PDB entry 6SUM | X-ray diffraction, 1.35 A resolution | chain A

# Chain A
Name: Amicoumacin kinase
Organism: Bacillus altitudinis
Notes: EC 2.7.1.230
Amino-acid sequence (335 residues; numbered 1 to 335; the number before each row is that of its first residue):
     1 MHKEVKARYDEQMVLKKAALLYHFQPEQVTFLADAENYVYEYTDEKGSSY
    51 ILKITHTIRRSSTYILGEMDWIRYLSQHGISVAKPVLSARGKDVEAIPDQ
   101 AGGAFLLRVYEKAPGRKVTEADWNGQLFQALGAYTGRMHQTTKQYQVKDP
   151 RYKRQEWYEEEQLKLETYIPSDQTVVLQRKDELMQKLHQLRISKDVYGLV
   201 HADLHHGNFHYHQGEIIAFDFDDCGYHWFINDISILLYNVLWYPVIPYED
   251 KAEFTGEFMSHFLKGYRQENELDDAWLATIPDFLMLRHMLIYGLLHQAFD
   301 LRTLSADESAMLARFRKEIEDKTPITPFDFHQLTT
Ion coordination: Mg2+ site 1: Asn208, Asp220 (together with AMP-PNP); Mg2+ site 2: Asp220 (together with AMP-PNP)
Small-molecule neighbours:
  - AMP-PNP (ANP; phosphoaminophosphonic acid-adenylate ester): Leu32, Ala33, Ala35, Glu36, Asn37, Val39, Ile51, Lys53, Ala83, Tyr110, Glu111, Lys112, Ala113, Lys117, Asp203, His205, Gly207, Asn208, His210, Phe219, Asp220, Asp222, Asp223
  - Amicoumacin A (UAM): Ala35, Glu36, Glu160, Gln162, Ala202, Asp203, His205, His206, Gly207, Asp223, Asn239, Trp242, Tyr243, Arg287, Leu290, Ile291, Leu294

# Summary
Ligands of chain A: AMP-PNP and Amicoumacin A. The Mg2+ site 1 is built by Asn208 and Asp220.
Chain A is Amicoumacin kinase (Bacillus altitudinis); the structure, Amicoumacin kinase hAmiN in complex with
AMP-PNP, MG2+ and Ami, was determined by X-ray diffraction (same publication as 6SUI, 6SUN and 6SV5).
